3O4Q - chain A; structure by X-ray diffraction, 1.55 A resolution.

Chain A:
Molecule: integrase
Source organism: Rous sarcoma virus
Notes: fragment: INRAV1 CCD, residues 625-771
UniProtKB: Q4ZJZ6 (Q4ZJZ6_RSVSR); residues 53-199 here correspond to UniProt positions 625-771 (UniProt number = residue number + 572)
Chain sequence (150 residues; numbered 50 to 199; the number before each row is that of its first residue):
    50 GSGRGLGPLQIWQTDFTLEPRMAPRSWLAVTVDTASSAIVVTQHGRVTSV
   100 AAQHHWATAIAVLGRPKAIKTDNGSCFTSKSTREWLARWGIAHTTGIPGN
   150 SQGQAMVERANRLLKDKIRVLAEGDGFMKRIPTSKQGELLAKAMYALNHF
Unresolved in the structure: 50-54, 145-152
Differences from the reference sequence: expression tag (50-52); engineered mutation Thr182 (Ala754 in Q4ZJZ6)
Modified positions: Cys125 (hydroxyethylcysteine; OCY)
Residues lining bound ligands: citrate anion (FLC): Arg179, Pro181, Thr182, Ser183
What the authors report for this chain:
  - conformationally variable residues (side-chain flip): Arg179
  - contacts within the chain: Arg179-Thr182 (hydrogen bond)
  - mutagenesis - H103C: increased binding to integrase (chain A)

Summary:
Bound to chain A: citrate anion. The paper reports that H103C increases binding to integrase (chain A);
conformational variability at Arg179.
Chain A is integrase (Rous sarcoma virus); the structure, Crystal structure of the Rous Associated Virus
Integrase catalytic domain A182T in citrate buffer pH 6.2, was determined by X-ray diffraction, deposited
together with 3O4N.
